Entry 8VZZ (X-ray diffraction, 1.22 A resolution); this record covers chain A.

== Chain A ==
Molecule: Retinol-binding protein 2
From: Homo sapiens
UniProt: P50120 (RET2_HUMAN); residues 1-133 here correspond to UniProt positions 2-134 (UniProt number = residue number + 1)
Sequence (133 residues; each row starts with the number of its first residue):
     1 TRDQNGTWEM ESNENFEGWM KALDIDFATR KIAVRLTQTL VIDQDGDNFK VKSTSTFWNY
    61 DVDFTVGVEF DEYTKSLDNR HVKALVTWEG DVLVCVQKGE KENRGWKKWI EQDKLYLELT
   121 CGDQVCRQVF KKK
Covalent attachments: (2E)-3-{5-[4-(dimethylamino)phenyl]thiophen-2-yl}but-2-enal (A1AEQ) linked to Lys108
Differences from the reference sequence: engineered mutation Trp19 (Tyr20 in P50120), Leu40 (Lys41 in P50120), Val51 (Thr52 in P50120), Ser53 (Thr54 in P50120), Trp58 (Arg59 in P50120), Lys108 (Gln109 in P50120); conflict Gln112 (Gly113 in P50120)
Ligand contacts: A1AEQ ((2E)-3-{5-[4-(dimethylamino)phenyl]thiophen-2-yl}but-2-enal): Phe16, Trp19, Leu40, Val51, Ser53, Trp58, Tyr60, Val62, Ser76, Leu77, Trp106, Leu117, Leu119
From the paper describing this entry:
  - binding site for A1AEQ: Trp58

== Summary ==
Covalently linked compound A1AEQ: at Lys108. From the paper: a binding site for A1AEQ at Trp58.
Chain A is Retinol-binding protein 2 (Homo sapiens); the structure, Q108K:K40L:T51V:T53S:Y19W:R58W mutant of
hCRBPII bound to synthetic fluorophore TD-1V, was determined by X-ray diffraction (same publication as 8VZX,
8VZY, 8W00 and 8W02).
